8E87 - chains A and T of the 3 polymer chains in the assembly; structure by X-ray diffraction, 2.19 A resolution.

Chain A:
Name: DNA polymerase eta
Source organism: Homo sapiens
Notes: EC 2.7.7.7
Reference sequence: Q9Y253 (POLH_HUMAN); residues 1-432 here = UniProt positions 1-432
Amino-acid sequence (435 residues; row label = number of the first residue in the row; numbers below 1 keep their minus sign (Gly-2 is residue -2)):
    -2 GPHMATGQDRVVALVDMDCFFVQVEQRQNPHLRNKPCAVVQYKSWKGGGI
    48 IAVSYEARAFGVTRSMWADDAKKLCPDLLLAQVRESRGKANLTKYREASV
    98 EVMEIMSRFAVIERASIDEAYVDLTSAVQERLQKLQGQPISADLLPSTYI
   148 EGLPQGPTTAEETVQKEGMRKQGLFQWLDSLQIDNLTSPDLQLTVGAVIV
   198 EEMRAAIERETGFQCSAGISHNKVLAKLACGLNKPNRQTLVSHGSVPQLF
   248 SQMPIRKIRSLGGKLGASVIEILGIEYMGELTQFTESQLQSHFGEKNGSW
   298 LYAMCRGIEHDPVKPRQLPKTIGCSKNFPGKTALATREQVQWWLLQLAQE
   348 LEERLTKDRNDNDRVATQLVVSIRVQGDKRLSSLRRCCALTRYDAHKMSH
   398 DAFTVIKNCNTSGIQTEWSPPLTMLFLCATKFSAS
Not modelled in the structure: 154-161, 411-412
Sequence notes: expression tag (-2 to 0)
Ion coordination: Mg2+ site 1: Asp13, Met14, Asp115 (together with XG4); Mg2+ site 2: Asp13, Asp115, Glu116 (together with XG4) (shared with 1 residue of chain P)
Residues lining bound ligands: XG4 (2'-deoxy-5'-O-[(R)-hydroxy{[(R)-hydroxy(phosphonooxy)phosphoryl]amino}phosphoryl]guanosine): Asp13, Met14, Asp15, Cys16, Phe17, Phe18, Gln38, Ile48, Ala49, Tyr52, Arg55, Arg61, Leu89, Ile114, Asp115, Glu116, Lys231
From the paper describing this entry:
  - mutagenesis - S113A (3-fold lower kcat): decreased catalytic activity on dN primer end

Chain T:
Molecule: 12-nt DNA strand
Sequence (12 nucleotides; numbered 2 to 13; the number before each row is that of its first residue):
     2 CATTTTGACGCT

Interface between chain A and chain T:
Contacting residue pairs (37; chain A residue first):
  Gln38(A) with DT5(T), hydrogen bond to the base; DT6(T), sugar contact
  Tyr39(A) with DT5(T), phosphate contact; DT6(T), hydrogen bond to the phosphate
  Trp42(A) with DA3(T), stacking on the base
  Arg61(A) with DT5(T), base contact
  Trp64(A) with DT4(T), sugar contact
  Lys86(A) with DT7(T), salt bridge to the phosphate
  Ala87(A) with DT6(T), sugar contact
  Leu89(A) with DT6(T), phosphate contact; DT7(T), phosphate contact
  Arg93(A) with DT7(T), salt bridge to the phosphate; DG8(T), salt bridge to the phosphate
  Arg111(A) with DA9(T), salt bridge to the phosphate
  Lys293(A) with DC12(T), salt bridge to the phosphate
  Lys311(A) with DC10(T), salt bridge to the phosphate
  Arg313(A) with DA9(T), salt bridge to the phosphate
  Pro316(A) with DA9(T), phosphate contact
  Lys317(A) with DA9(T), hydrogen bond to the phosphate; DC10(T), salt bridge to the phosphate
  Thr318(A) with DG8(T), sugar contact; DA9(T), hydrogen bond to the phosphate
  Ile319(A) with DG8(T), phosphate contact
  Gly320(A) with DT7(T), sugar contact; DG8(T), hydrogen bond to the phosphate
  Cys321(A) with DT7(T), phosphate contact
  Ser322(A) with DT6(T), sugar contact; DT7(T), hydrogen bond to the phosphate
  Lys323(A) with DT6(T), phosphate contact
  Asn324(A) with DT5(T), phosphate contact; DT6(T), hydrogen bond to the phosphate
  Pro326(A) with DC2(T), phosphate contact; DA3(T), base contact
  Gly327(A) with DC2(T), hydrogen bond to the phosphate
  Thr329(A) with DA3(T), base contact
  Arg351(A) with DT7(T), salt bridge to the phosphate; DG8(T), salt bridge to the phosphate
Other interface residues (no listed pair), chain A (31 interface residues in all): Ile48, Ser62, Glu110, Leu315, Glu347
Other interface residues (no listed pair), chain T (11 interface residues in all): DG11

Summary:
31 residues of chain A and 11 residues of chain T are in contact; the contacts include 8 hydrogen bonds, 10
salt bridges and 1 aromatic stacking contact. Polar pairs include Gln38(A)-DT5(T), Tyr39(A)-DT6(T) and
Lys317(A)-DA9(T). Chain A binds compound XG4. From the paper: S113A of chain A reduces catalytic activity on
dN primer end.
Chain A is DNA polymerase eta (Homo sapiens) and chain T is a 12-nt DNA strand; the structure, Human DNA
polymerase eta-DNA-rA-ended primer-dGMPNPP ternary mismatch complex with Mg2+, was determined by X-ray
diffraction together with 8E85, 8E86, 8E88, 8E89, 8E8A, 8E8B and 8 further entries from the same study.
